Entry 8RAS (electron microscopy, 2.62 A resolution); this record covers chains C and D of the 23 polymer chains in the assembly.

# Chain C
Name: DNA-directed RNA polymerase subunit beta
From: Sinapis alba
UniProtKB: A0A6C0M5W1 (A0A6C0M5W1_SINAL); residue numbers follow UniProt; this construct covers 1-1072
Chain sequence (1072 residues; row label = number of the first residue in the row):
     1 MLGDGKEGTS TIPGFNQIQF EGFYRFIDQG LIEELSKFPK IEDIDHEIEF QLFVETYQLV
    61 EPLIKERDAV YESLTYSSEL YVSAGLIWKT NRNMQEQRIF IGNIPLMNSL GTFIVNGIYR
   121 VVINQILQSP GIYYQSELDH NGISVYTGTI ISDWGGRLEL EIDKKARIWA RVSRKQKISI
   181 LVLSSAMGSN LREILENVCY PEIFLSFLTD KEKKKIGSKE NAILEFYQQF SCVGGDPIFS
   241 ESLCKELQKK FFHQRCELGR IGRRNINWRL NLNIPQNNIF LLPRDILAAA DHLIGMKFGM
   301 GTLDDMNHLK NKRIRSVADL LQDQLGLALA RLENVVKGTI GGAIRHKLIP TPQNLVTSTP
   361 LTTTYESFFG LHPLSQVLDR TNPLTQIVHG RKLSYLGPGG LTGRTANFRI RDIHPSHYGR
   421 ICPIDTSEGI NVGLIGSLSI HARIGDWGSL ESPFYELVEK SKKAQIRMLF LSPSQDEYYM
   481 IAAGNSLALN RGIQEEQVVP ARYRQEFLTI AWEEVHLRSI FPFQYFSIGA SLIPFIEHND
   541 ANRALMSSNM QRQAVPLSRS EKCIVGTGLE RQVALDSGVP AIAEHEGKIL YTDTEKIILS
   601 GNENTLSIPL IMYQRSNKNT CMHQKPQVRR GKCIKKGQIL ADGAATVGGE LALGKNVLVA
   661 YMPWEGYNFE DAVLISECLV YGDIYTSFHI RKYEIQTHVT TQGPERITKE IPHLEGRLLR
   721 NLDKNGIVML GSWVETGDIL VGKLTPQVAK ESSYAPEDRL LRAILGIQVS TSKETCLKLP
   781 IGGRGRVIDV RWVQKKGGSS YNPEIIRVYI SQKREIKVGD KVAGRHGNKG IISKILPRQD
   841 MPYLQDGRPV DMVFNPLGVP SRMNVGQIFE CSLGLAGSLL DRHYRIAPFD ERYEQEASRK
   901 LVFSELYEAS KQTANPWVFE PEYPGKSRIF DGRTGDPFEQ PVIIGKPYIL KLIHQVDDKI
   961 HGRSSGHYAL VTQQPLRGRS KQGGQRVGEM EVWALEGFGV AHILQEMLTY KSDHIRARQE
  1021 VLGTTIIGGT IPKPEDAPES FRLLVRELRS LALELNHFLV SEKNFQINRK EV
Unresolved in the structure: 1-7, 37-57, 82-99, 130-304, 331-360, 695-727, 736-782, 792-806
Differences from the reference sequence: conflict F113 (Ser in A0A6C0M5W1), V657 (Ile in A0A6C0M5W1)

# Chain D
Name: DNA-directed RNA polymerase subunit beta'
From: Sinapis alba
Notes: EC 2.7.7.6
UniProtKB: A0A6C0M5W0 (A0A6C0M5W0_SINAL); residue numbers follow UniProt; this construct covers 1-680
Chain sequence (680 residues; row label = number of the first residue in the row):
     1 MIDRYKHQQL RIGLVSPQQI SAWATKKIPN GEIVGEVTKP YTFHYKTNKP EKDGLFCERI
    61 FGPIKSGICA CGNYRVIGDE KEDPKFCEQC GVEFVDSRIR RYQMGYIKLT CPVTHVWYLK
   121 RLPSYIANLL DKPLKELEGL VYCDFSFARP ITKKPTFLRL RGSFEYEIQS WKYSIPLFFT
   181 TQGFEIFRNR EISTGAGAIR EQLADLDLRI IIENSLVEWK QLGEEGPTGN EWEDRKIVRR
   241 KDFLVRRMEL AKHFIRTNIE PEWMVLCLLP VLPPELRPII QIEGGKLMSS DINELYRRVI
   301 YRNNTLTDLL TTSRSTPGEL VMCQEKLVQE AVDTLLDNGI RGQPMRDGHN KVYKSFSDVI
   361 EGKEGRFRET LLGKRVDYSG RSVIVVGPSL SLHRCGLPRE IAIELFQTFV IRGLIRQHLA
   421 SNIGVAKSQI REKKPIVWEI LQEVMQGHPV LLNRAPTLHR LGIQSFQPIL VEGRTICLHP
   481 LVCKGFNADF DGDQMAVHVP LSLEAQAEAR LLMFSHMNLL SPAIGDPISV PTQDMLIGLY
   541 VLTSGTRRGI CANRYNPCNR KNYQNERIYE TNYKYMKEPF FCNSYDAIGA YRQKRINLDS
   601 PLWLRWQLDQ RVIASKEVPI EVHYESFGNY HEIYAHYLIV RSVKKETLYI YIRTTVGHIS
   661 FYREIEEAIQ GFSQACSYDT
Unresolved in the structure: 26-34, 65-97, 226-233, 279-290, 311-320, 559-577, 677-680
Metal / ion sites: Mg2+: D489, D491, D493 (shared with 1 residue of chain Z)

# How chain C and chain D interact
Contacting residue pairs (200):
  P663(C) - D534(D)
  E665(C) - P388(D)
  G666(C) - V386(D)
  Y667(C) - P388(D)
  F669(C) - P480(D)
  F669(C) - F490(D)
  F669(C) - T532(D)
  F669(C) - D534(D)
  F669(C) - M535(D)  hydrophobic
  E670(C) - A488(D)
  E670(C) - Q533(D)  hydrogen bond
  D671(C) - F490(D)
  D671(C) - D491(D)
  A672(C) - V386(D)  hydrophobic
  A672(C) - F490(D)
  V818(C) - T475(D)
  G819(C) - T475(D)
  K821(C) - D491(D)  hydrogen bond (side chain-backbone)
  K829(C) - D491(D)
  I831(C) - F490(D)
  I831(C) - D491(D)
  I831(C) - G492(D)
  S833(C) - V386(D)
  N855(C) - D534(D)  hydrogen bond
  L857(C) - Q533(D)
  L857(C) - D534(D)
  L857(C) - I537(D)  hydrophobic
  D936(C) - K594(D)  salt bridge
  V956(C) - V383(D)  hydrophobic
  V956(C) - R474(D)
  V956(C) - T475(D)
  D957(C) - R474(D)  salt bridge
  K959(C) - R381(D)
  K959(C) - V383(D)
  K959(C) - Q494(D)
  I960(C) - R381(D)
  I960(C) - S382(D)
  I960(C) - P398(D)  hydrophobic
  I960(C) - I401(D)  hydrophobic
  I960(C) - R474(D)
  H961(C) - G380(D)
  H961(C) - R381(D)  hydrogen bond (backbone-backbone)
  H961(C) - I401(D)
  G962(C) - S379(D)
  G962(C) - E404(D)
  R963(C) - D377(D)  salt bridge
  R963(C) - Y378(D)  hydrogen bond (backbone-backbone)
  R963(C) - S379(D)  hydrogen bond (backbone-backbone)
  R963(C) - E404(D)
  R963(C) - L405(D)
  S964(C) - D377(D)
  S964(C) - Y378(D)  hydrogen bond (backbone-backbone)
  S964(C) - E404(D)  hydrogen bond (side chain-backbone)
  S964(C) - Q407(D)
  S965(C) - D377(D)
  Y968(C) - D377(D)  hydrogen bond
  L970(C) - R101(D)  hydrogen bond (backbone-side chain)
  V971(C) - R101(D)  hydrogen bond (backbone-side chain)
  V971(C) - E275(D)
  V971(C) - L276(D)
  V971(C) - P278(D)
  T972(C) - T370(D)
  Q973(C) - R101(D)
  Q974(C) - T370(D)
  Q974(C) - K374(D)
  Q974(C) - R375(D)
  P975(C) - R375(D)
  P975(C) - V376(D)
  P975(C) - D377(D)
  L976(C) - R375(D)
  R977(C) - R375(D)
  G984(C) - R375(D)  hydrogen bond (backbone-side chain)
  G984(C) - V376(D)
  G984(C) - S379(D)
  Q985(C) - R375(D)
  Q985(C) - V376(D)  hydrogen bond (backbone-backbone)
  Q985(C) - S379(D)  hydrogen bond (backbone-side chain)
  Q985(C) - G380(D)
  Q985(C) - R381(D)  hydrogen bond
  R986(C) - E369(D)  salt bridge
  R986(C) - G373(D)  hydrogen bond (side chain-backbone)
  R986(C) - K374(D)
  R986(C) - R375(D)
  V987(C) - G373(D)
  V987(C) - K374(D)  hydrogen bond (backbone-backbone)
  V987(C) - V376(D)  hydrophobic
  V987(C) - H498(D)
  E989(C) - L372(D)
  M990(C) - T457(D)
  M990(C) - L458(D)  hydrophobic
  E991(C) - N453(D)  hydrogen bond
  E991(C) - R454(D)
  E991(C) - A455(D)
  E991(C) - T457(D)  hydrogen bond
  V992(C) - L372(D)
  A994(C) - T457(D)
  A994(C) - H459(D)
  A994(C) - R460(D)
  A994(C) - I463(D)  hydrophobic
  L995(C) - I463(D)  hydrophobic
  G997(C) - R460(D)  hydrogen bond (backbone-side chain)
  F998(C) - R460(D)
  F998(C) - I463(D)
  F998(C) - L512(D)
  F998(C) - M513(D)  hydrophobic
  F998(C) - N518(D)
  V1000(C) - E508(D)
  V1000(C) - L512(D)  hydrophobic
  V1000(C) - M513(D)  hydrophobic
  A1001(C) - E508(D)  hydrogen bond (backbone-side chain)
  H1002(C) - E508(D)  salt bridge
  I1003(C) - L451(D)  hydrophobic
  I1003(C) - A505(D)
  I1003(C) - E508(D)  hydrogen bond (backbone-side chain)
  I1003(C) - A509(D)
  I1003(C) - M513(D)  hydrophobic
  E1006(C) - P500(D)
  E1006(C) - L501(D)  hydrogen bond (side chain-backbone)
  E1006(C) - S502(D)  hydrogen bond (side chain-backbone)
  E1006(C) - A505(D)
  M1007(C) - K374(D)
  M1007(C) - V376(D)
  L1008(C) - K374(D)  hydrogen bond (backbone-side chain)
  Y1010(C) - S502(D)
  K1011(C) - V376(D)
  K1011(C) - D377(D)  hydrogen bond (backbone-backbone)
  K1011(C) - V499(D)  hydrogen bond (side chain-backbone)
  S1012(C) - K374(D)
  S1012(C) - R375(D)  hydrogen bond (side chain-backbone)
  D1013(C) - K374(D)  salt bridge
  V1021(C) - L501(D)  hydrophobic
  L1022(C) - Y378(D)
  L1022(C) - T408(D)
  T1025(C) - T408(D)
  T1025(C) - R412(D)
  I1026(C) - T408(D)
  I1026(C) - I411(D)  hydrophobic
  I1026(C) - R412(D)
  I1026(C) - I423(D)  hydrophobic
  I1027(C) - R412(D)  hydrogen bond (backbone-side chain)
  G1028(C) - R412(D)
  I1031(C) - L501(D)  hydrophobic
  I1031(C) - S502(D)
  P1038(C) - K374(D)
  E1039(C) - R101(D)  salt bridge
  E1039(C) - Y102(D)  hydrogen bond
  S1040(C) - T370(D)
  S1040(C) - L371(D)
  S1040(C) - K374(D)  hydrogen bond
  R1042(C) - Y102(D)
  L1043(C) - L276(D)  hydrophobic
  L1043(C) - R366(D)
  L1044(C) - R366(D)
  L1044(C) - F367(D)  hydrophobic
  L1044(C) - L371(D)  hydrophobic
  R1046(C) - Y102(D)  hydrogen bond (side chain-backbone)
  R1046(C) - M104(D)
  R1046(C) - L272(D)
  R1046(C) - L276(D)
  E1047(C) - V359(D)
  E1047(C) - I360(D)
  E1047(C) - R366(D)  salt bridge
  R1049(C) - W23(D)
  R1049(C) - M104(D)
  R1049(C) - P270(D)
  S1050(C) - M104(D)
  S1050(C) - L272(D)
  S1050(C) - Y296(D)
  S1050(C) - L336(D)
  S1050(C) - F356(D)
  L1051(C) - H115(D)  hydrogen bond (backbone-side chain)
  L1051(C) - W117(D)  hydrophobic
  L1051(C) - L336(D)
  L1051(C) - F356(D)  hydrophobic
  L1051(C) - I360(D)  hydrophobic
  A1052(C) - L14(D)
  A1052(C) - V15(D)  hydrogen bond (backbone-backbone)
  A1052(C) - L266(D)  hydrophobic
  L1053(C) - G13(D)
  L1053(C) - W117(D)  hydrophobic
  L1053(C) - Y118(D)
  E1054(C) - R11(D)
  E1054(C) - I12(D)
  E1054(C) - G13(D)  hydrogen bond (backbone-backbone)
  E1054(C) - Q19(D)
  E1054(C) - W23(D)
  L1055(C) - L10(D)  hydrophobic
  L1055(C) - R11(D)
  L1055(C) - I12(D)  hydrophobic
  N1056(C) - L10(D)
  N1056(C) - R11(D)  hydrogen bond (backbone-backbone)
  H1057(C) - Q8(D)
  H1057(C) - Q9(D)
  F1058(C) - Q8(D)
  F1058(C) - Q9(D)  hydrogen bond (backbone-backbone)
  F1058(C) - R11(D)
  L1059(C) - H7(D)
  L1059(C) - Q8(D)
  V1060(C) - H7(D)  hydrogen bond (backbone-backbone)
  E1062(C) - Y5(D)
Also at the interface, not in a pair above, chain C (95 interface residues in all): N668, I832, G988, G999, R1018, T1030, K1033, F1041, L1048
Also at the interface, not in a pair above, chain D (103 interface residues in all): P273, R368, V385, S389, E400, F409, L461, C483, D489, A496, L503, E504

# Summary
95 residues of chain C face 103 of chain D across their interface; the contacts include 38 hydrogen bonds and
8 salt bridges. Among the polar pairs are D936(C)-K594(D), D957(C)-R474(D) and R963(C)-D377(D). D489(D),
D491(D) and D493(D) coordinate Mg2+.
Here chain C is DNA-directed RNA polymerase subunit beta and chain D is DNA-directed RNA polymerase subunit
beta', both from Sinapis alba. Entry 8RAS (Plastid-encoded RNA polymerase transcription elongation complex)
was determined by electron microscopy (same publication as 8R5O, 8R6S and 8RDJ).
